4BKK - chains A and D of the 24 polymer chains in the assembly; structure by electron microscopy.

[Chain A]
Molecule: 161-nt RNA strand
Organism: Human respiratory syncytial virus a strain long
Sequence (161 nucleotides; each row starts with the number of its first residue; note: 66 numbers in that range are skipped by the numbering (no residue carries them; nothing is unmodelled there)):
     1 CCCCCCC
    11 CCCCCCC
    21 CCCCCCC
    31 CCCCCCC
    41 CCCCCCC
    51 CCCCCCC
    61 CCCCCCC
    71 CCCCCCC
    81 CCCCCCC
    91 CCCCCCC
   101 CCCCCCC
   111 CCCCCCC
   121 CCCCCCC
   131 CCCCCCC
   141 CCCCCCC
   151 CCCCCCC
   161 CCCCCCC
   171 CCCCCCC
   181 CCCCCCC
   191 CCCCCCC
   201 CCCCCCC
   211 CCCCCCC
   221 CCCCCCC

[Chain D]
Molecule: Nucleoprotein
Organism: Human respiratory syncytial virus a strain long
Reference sequence: P03418 (NCAP_HRSVA); numbering as in UniProt (aligned over 1-391)
Amino-acid sequence (391 residues; numbered 1 to 391; the number before each row is that of its first residue):
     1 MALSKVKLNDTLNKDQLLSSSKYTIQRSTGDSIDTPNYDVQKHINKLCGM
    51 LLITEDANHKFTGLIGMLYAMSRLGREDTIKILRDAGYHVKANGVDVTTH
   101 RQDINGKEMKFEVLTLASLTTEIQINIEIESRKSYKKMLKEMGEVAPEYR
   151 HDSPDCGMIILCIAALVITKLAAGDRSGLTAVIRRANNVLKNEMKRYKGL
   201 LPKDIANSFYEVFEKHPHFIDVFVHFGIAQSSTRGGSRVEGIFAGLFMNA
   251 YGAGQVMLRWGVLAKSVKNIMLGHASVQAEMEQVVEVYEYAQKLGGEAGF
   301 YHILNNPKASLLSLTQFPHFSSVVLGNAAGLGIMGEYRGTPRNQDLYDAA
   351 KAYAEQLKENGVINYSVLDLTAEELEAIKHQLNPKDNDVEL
Unresolved in the structure: 1, 372-391
UniProt features mapped onto this chain:
  - region: Arg338 to Asn364 (Interaction with the phosphoprotein)
  - modified residue: Tyr38 (Phosphotyrosine)
  - natural variant: Val267 (V267I: In strain: Cold-passage attenuated)
  - mutagenesis: Tyr23 (Y23D/F: 65% loss of transcription but no effect on replication), Tyr38 (Y38D/F: 45% loss of transcription but no effect on replication), Tyr69 (Y69F: Increased transcription and 50% loss of replication), Arg132 (R132A: Almost complete loss of viral RNA synthesis)
Reported in the primary citation:
  - self-association interface (contacts with another copy of this molecule); pairs are residue here / residue on that copy: Arg234-Tyr23 (hydrogen bond)
  - mutagenesis - R234A (68+/-8 %): decreased catalytic activity

[How chain A and chain D interact]
Pairs across the interface (37; chain A residue first):
  C201(A) - Ser310(D)  base contact
  C202(A) - His302(D)  sugar contact
  C202(A) - Ser313(D)  phosphate contact
  C202(A) - Arg342(D)  phosphate contact
  C203(A) - Ala172(D)  sugar contact
  C203(A) - Ala173(D)  base contact
  C203(A) - Gly254(D)  phosphate contact
  C203(A) - Gln255(D)  phosphate contact
  C203(A) - His302(D)  sugar contact
  C203(A) - Ser313(D)  phosphate contact
  C203(A) - Thr315(D)  phosphate contact
  C204(A) - Ala173(D)  sugar contact
  C204(A) - Gly254(D)  phosphate contact
  C204(A) - Gln255(D)  phosphate contact
  C204(A) - Val256(D)  phosphate contact
  C204(A) - Tyr337(D)  phosphate contact
  C204(A) - Arg338(D)  sugar contact
  C205(A) - Lys170(D)  phosphate contact
  C205(A) - Val256(D)  base contact
  C205(A) - Trp260(D)  base contact
  C205(A) - Ile333(D)  base contact
  C205(A) - Gly335(D)  sugar contact
  C205(A) - Glu336(D)  sugar contact
  C205(A) - Tyr337(D)  sugar contact
  C206(A) - Lys170(D)  phosphate contact
  C206(A) - Ala181(D)  phosphate contact
  C206(A) - Arg184(D)  phosphate contact
  C207(A) - Thr169(D)  base contact
  C207(A) - Arg184(D)  phosphate contact
  C207(A) - Arg185(D)  base contact
  C207(A) - Asn249(D)  base contact
  C211(A) - Arg185(D)  phosphate contact
  C211(A) - Asn188(D)  phosphate contact
  C211(A) - Val189(D)  phosphate contact
  C211(A) - Arg238(D)  base contact
  C211(A) - Gly241(D)  base contact
  C211(A) - Ile242(D)  base contact
Also at the interface, not in a pair above, chain A (9 interface residues in all): C212
Also at the interface, not in a pair above, chain D (35 interface residues in all): Ser177, Gly178, Gly245, Leu246, Ala309, Leu314, Met334, Gly339

[Summary]
9 residues of chain A and 35 residues of chain D are in contact. From UniProt: 4 mutagenesis sites on chain D.
From the paper: R234A of chain D reduces catalytic activity; a self-association interface involving Arg234(D).
Chain A is a 161-nt RNA strand and chain D is Nucleoprotein, both from Human respiratory syncytial virus a
strain long; the structure, The Respiratory Syncytial Virus nucleoprotein-RNA complex forms a left-handed
helical nucleocapsid, was determined by electron microscopy.
